Entry 9MIA (electron microscopy, 2.80 A resolution); this record covers chains G and F of the 18 polymer chains in the assembly.

[Chain G]
Protein: RM20A3 heavy chain Fv
Source organism: Macaca mulatta
Amino-acid sequence (125 residues; each row starts with the number of its first residue; a row labelled like 82A-82C holds insertion residues (82A, then the next letters in order)):
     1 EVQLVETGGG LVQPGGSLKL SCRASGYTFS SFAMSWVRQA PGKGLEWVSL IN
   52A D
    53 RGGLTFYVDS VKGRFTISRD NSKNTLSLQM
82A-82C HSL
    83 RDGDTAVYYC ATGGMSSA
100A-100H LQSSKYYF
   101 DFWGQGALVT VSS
Not modelled in the structure: 112-113
Cystine bridges: Cys22-Cys92

[Chain F]
Protein: Envelope glycoprotein gp160
Source organism: Human immunodeficiency virus 1
UniProtKB: Q2N0S6 (Q2N0S6_9HIV1); residues 512-664 here correspond to UniProt positions 509-661 (UniProt number = residue number - 3)
Amino-acid sequence (153 residues; each row starts with the number of its first residue):
   512 AVGIGAVFLG FLGAAGSTMG AASMTLTVQA RNLLSGIVQQ QSNLLRAPEA QQHLLKLTVW
   572 GIKQLQARVL AVERYLRDQQ LLGIWGCSGK LICCTNVPWN SSWSNRNLSE IWDNMTWLQW
   632 DKEISNYTQI IYGLLEESQN QQEKNEQDLL ALD
Not modelled in the structure: 512-517, 547-568
Sequence notes: conflict Pro559 (Ile556 in Q2N0S6), Cys605 (Thr602 in Q2N0S6)
Cystine bridges: Cys598-Cys604
Glycans and other covalent adducts: N-acetylglucosamine (NAG) linked to Asn611, Asn618, Asn637

[How chain G and chain F interact]
Pairs across the interface (15; chain G residue first):
  Asn52(G) with Leu660(F)
  Arg53(G) with Asn656(F), hydrogen bond (side chain-backbone); Glu657(F); Leu660(F)
  Leu56(G) with Glu657(F); Leu661(F), hydrophobic
  Phe58(G) with Leu661(F), hydrophobic
  Ser98(G) with Leu663(F)
  Ser99(G) with Leu660(F); Leu663(F)
  Ala100(G) with Asp659(F); Leu660(F); Leu663(F), hydrophobic
  Tyr100F(G) with Leu663(F), hydrogen bond (side chain-backbone); Asp664(F)
Also at the interface, not in a pair above, chain G (12 interface residues in all): Asp52A, Gly55, Met97, Leu100A

[Summary]
The interface between chain G and chain F involves 12 residues on one side and 7 on the other, with 2 hydrogen
bonds. Polar contacts include Arg53(G)-Asn656(F) and Tyr100F(G)-Leu663(F). N-acetylglucosamine is covalently
linked to Asn611(F), Asn618(F) and Asn637(F).
Here chain G is RM20A3 heavy chain Fv (Macaca mulatta) and chain F is Envelope glycoprotein gp160 (Human
immunodeficiency virus 1). Entry 9MIA (206-3G08 Fab in complex with HIV-1 GT1.1 v4.1 SOSIP Env trimer and
RM20A3 Fab) was determined by electron microscopy, deposited together with 9MIB, 9MIC, 9MID, 9MIF, 9MIH, 9MII
and 4 further entries.
